7WBZ - chains A and H of the 3 polymer chains in the assembly; structure by X-ray diffraction, 2.42 A resolution.

Chain A:
Protein: Spike protein S1
Organism: Severe acute respiratory syndrome coronavirus 2
Notes: fragment: receptor binding domain
UniProtKB: P0DTC2 (SPIKE_SARS2); residues 319-529 here = UniProt positions 319-529
Amino-acid sequence (217 residues; each row starts with the number of its first residue):
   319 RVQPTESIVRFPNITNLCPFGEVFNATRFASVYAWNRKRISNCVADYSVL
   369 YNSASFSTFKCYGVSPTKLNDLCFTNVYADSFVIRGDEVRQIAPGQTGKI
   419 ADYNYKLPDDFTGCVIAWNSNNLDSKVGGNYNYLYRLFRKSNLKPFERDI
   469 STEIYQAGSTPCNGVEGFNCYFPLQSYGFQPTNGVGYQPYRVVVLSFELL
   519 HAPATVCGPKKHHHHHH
Disordered / not traced: 319-333, 528-535
Construct notes: expression tag (530-535)
Curated features (UniProtKB/Swiss-Prot):
  - region: Arg-403 to Asp-405 (Integrin-binding motif), Asn-448 to Phe-456 (Immunodominant HLA epitope recognized by the CD8+)
  - glycosylation: Thr-323 (O-linked (GalNAc) threonine), Ser-325 (O-linked (HexNAc...) serine), Asn-331 (N-linked (GlcNAc...) (complex) asparagine), Asn-343 (N-linked (GlcNAc...) (complex) asparagine)
  - natural variant: Gly-339 (G339D: In strain: Omicron/BA.1, Omicron/BA.2 and 4 more; G339H: In strain: Omicron/BA.2.75, Omicron/XBB.1.5 and 1 more), Arg-346 (R346K: In strain: Mu/B.1.621; R346T: In strain: Omicron/BQ.1.1, Omicron/XBB.1.5 and 1 more), Leu-368 (L368I: In strain: Omicron/XBB.1.5, Omicron/EG.5.1), Ser-371 (S371F: In strain: Omicron/BA.2, Omicron/BA.2.12.1 and 6 more; S371L: In strain: Omicron/BA.1), Ser-373 (S373P: In strain: Omicron/BA.1, Omicron/BA.2 and 7 more), Ser-375 (S375F: In strain: Omicron/BA.1, Omicron/BA.2 and 7 more), Thr-376 (T376A: In strain: Omicron/BA.2, Omicron/BA.2.12.1 and 5 more), Asp-405 (D405N: In strain: Omicron/BA.2, Omicron/BA.2.12.1 and 6 more), Arg-408 (R408S: In strain: Omicron/BA.2, Omicron/BA.2.12.1 and 6 more), Lys-417 (K417N: In strain: Beta/B.1.351, Omicron/BA.1 and 8 more; K417T: In strain: Gamma/P.1), Asn-440 (N440K: In strain: Omicron/BA.1, Omicron/BA.2 and 7 more), Lys-444 (K444T: In strain: Omicron/BQ.1.1), 16 further natural variant entries in UniProt
  - mutagenesis: Asn-331 (N331Q: Reduced viral infectivity), Asn-343 (N343Q: Reduced viral infectivity), Leu-452 (L452R: Increased resistance to neutralizing antibodies. Decreases HLA binding to NF9 epitope. Increased binding affinity to human ACE2), Tyr-453 (Y453F: Decreased HLA binding to NF9 epitope. Increased binding affinity to human ACE2), Ala-475 (A475V: Increased resistance to neutralizing antibodies), Val-483 (V483A: Increased resistance to neutralizing antibodies), Glu-484 (E484D: Increased replication in human TMEM106B overexpressing cells), Phe-490 (F490L: Increased resistance to neutralizing antibodies and human covalescent sera neutralization), Gln-493 (Q493N: Reduced host ACE2-binding affinity in vitro; Q493Y: Reduced host ACE2-binding affinity in vitro), Asn-501 (N501T: Reduced host ACE2-binding affinity in vitro; N501Y: Increased binding affinity to human ACE2), His-519 (H519P: Increased resistance to human covalescent sera neutralization)
Disulfides: Cys-336/Cys-361, Cys-379/Cys-432, Cys-391/Cys-525, Cys-480/Cys-488
Covalently attached groups: N-acetylglucosamine (NAG) linked to Asn-343
Reported in the primary citation:
  - mutagenesis - K417N, K417T/N501Y, K417T, E484K, N501Y: unchanged binding to TAU-2303
  - mutagenesis - K417N/N501Y: decreased binding to TAU-2303
  - mutagenesis - N501Y: decreased binding to Fab2303
  - mutagenesis - N439K, Y453F, A475V: unchanged binding to all mAbs
  - mutagenesis - S373G, S373P: unchanged binding to TAU-2212

Chain H:
Protein: 2303 heavy chain
Organism: Homo sapiens
Amino-acid sequence (222 residues; row label = number of the first residue in the row):
     1 EVQLVESGGGLVQPGGSLRLSCAASGFTVRSNYMSWVRQAPGKGLEWVSL
    51 IYSGGSTYYADSVKGRFIISRDNSKNTLYLQMNSLRAEDTAVYYCARDLA
   101 VYGMDVWGQGTTVTVSSASTKGPSVFPLAPSSKSTSGGTAALGCLVKDYF
   151 PEPVTVSWNSGALTSGVHTFPAVLQSSGLYSLSSVVTVPSSSLGTQTYIC
   201 NVNHKPSNTKVDKRVEPKSCDK
Disordered / not traced: 134-136, 220-222
Disulfides: Cys-22/Cys-95, Cys-144/Cys-200

Interface between chain A and chain H:
Residue-residue contacts (40; chain A residue first):
  Thr-415(A) / Ser-56(H)
  Thr-415(A) / Tyr-58(H)  hydrogen bond
  Gly-416(A) / Tyr-52(H)
  Gly-416(A) / Tyr-58(H)  hydrogen bond (backbone-side chain)
  Lys-417(A) / Tyr-33(H)
  Lys-417(A) / Tyr-52(H)
  Asp-420(A) / Tyr-52(H)
  Asp-420(A) / Ser-56(H)  hydrogen bond
  Tyr-421(A) / Tyr-33(H)
  Tyr-421(A) / Tyr-52(H)
  Tyr-421(A) / Ser-53(H)  hydrogen bond (side chain-backbone)
  Tyr-421(A) / Gly-54(H)  hydrogen bond (side chain-backbone)
  Tyr-453(A) / Val-101(H)
  Leu-455(A) / Tyr-33(H)  hydrogen bond (backbone-side chain)
  Leu-455(A) / Ala-100(H)  hydrophobic
  Leu-455(A) / Val-101(H)  hydrophobic
  Arg-457(A) / Ser-53(H)
  Lys-458(A) / Arg-30(H)  hydrogen bond (backbone-side chain)
  Lys-458(A) / Ser-53(H)
  Lys-458(A) / Gly-54(H)
  Ser-459(A) / Arg-30(H)  hydrogen bond
  Asn-460(A) / Gly-54(H)
  Tyr-473(A) / Ser-31(H)  hydrogen bond (side chain-backbone)
  Tyr-473(A) / Ser-53(H)  hydrogen bond
  Gln-474(A) / Ser-31(H)
  Ala-475(A) / Phe-27(H)
  Ala-475(A) / Thr-28(H)  hydrogen bond (backbone-backbone)
  Ala-475(A) / Asn-32(H)  hydrogen bond (backbone-side chain)
  Gly-476(A) / Thr-28(H)
  Ser-477(A) / Thr-28(H)
  Phe-486(A) / Val-2(H)  hydrophobic
  Phe-486(A) / Arg-97(H)
  Phe-486(A) / Asp-105(H)
  Asn-487(A) / Gly-26(H)  hydrogen bond (side chain-backbone)
  Asn-487(A) / Phe-27(H)
  Asn-487(A) / Arg-97(H)  hydrogen bond
  Tyr-489(A) / Arg-97(H)
  Tyr-489(A) / Leu-99(H)
  Gln-493(A) / Val-101(H)
  Gln-493(A) / Tyr-102(H)  hydrogen bond
Other interface residues (no listed pair), chain A (21 interface residues in all): Phe-456
From the paper, about this interface:
  - pairs named by the authors: Thr-415(A)/Tyr-58(H) (hydrogen bond), Lys-417(A)/Tyr-52(H) (hydrogen bond), Asp-420(A)/Ser-56(H) (hydrogen bond), Leu-455(A)/Tyr-33(H) (hydrogen bond), Tyr-473(A)/Ser-31(H) (hydrogen bond), Glu-484(A)/Tyr-102(H) (water-mediated contact), Gln-493(A)/Tyr-102(H) (hydrogen bond)
  - epitope / paratope residues, chain A: Thr-415(A), Lys-417(A), Asp-420(A), Leu-455(A), Tyr-473(A), Ala-475(A), Glu-484(A), Phe-486(A), Asn-487(A), Tyr-489(A), Gln-493(A)
  - epitope / paratope residues, chain H: Ser-31(H), Tyr-33(H), Tyr-52(H), Ser-56(H), Tyr-58(H), Tyr-102(H)

Summary:
Chain A and chain H form an interface of 21 and 19 residues respectively, with 15 hydrogen bonds. Among the
polar pairs are Thr-415(A)/Tyr-58(H), Gly-416(A)/Tyr-58(H) and Asp-420(A)/Ser-56(H). The paper describes
hydrogen bonds between Thr-415(A) and Tyr-58(H), Lys-417(A) and Tyr-52(H) and Asp-420(A) and Ser-56(H) among
others; a water-mediated contact between Glu-484(A) and Tyr-102(H). The paper reports that K417N/N501Y of
chain A reduce binding to TAU-2303; epitope/paratope residues Thr-415(A), Lys-417(A) and Ser-31(H) among
others; 11 substitutions were tested in all.
Here chain A is Spike protein S1 (Severe acute respiratory syndrome coronavirus 2) and chain H is 2303 heavy
chain (Homo sapiens). Entry 7WBZ (Crystal structure of the SARS-Cov-2 RBD in complex with Fab 2303) was
determined by X-ray diffraction together with 7WCD from the same study.
